Entry 8YKV (electron microscopy, 2.48 A resolution); this record covers chains A and E of the 5 polymer chains in the assembly.

== Chain A ==
Name: Guanine nucleotide-binding protein G(i) subunit alpha-1
Organism: Homo sapiens
UniProt: P63096 (GNAI1_HUMAN); numbering as in UniProt (aligned over 1-354)
Sequence (354 residues; numbered 1 to 354; the number before each row is that of its first residue):
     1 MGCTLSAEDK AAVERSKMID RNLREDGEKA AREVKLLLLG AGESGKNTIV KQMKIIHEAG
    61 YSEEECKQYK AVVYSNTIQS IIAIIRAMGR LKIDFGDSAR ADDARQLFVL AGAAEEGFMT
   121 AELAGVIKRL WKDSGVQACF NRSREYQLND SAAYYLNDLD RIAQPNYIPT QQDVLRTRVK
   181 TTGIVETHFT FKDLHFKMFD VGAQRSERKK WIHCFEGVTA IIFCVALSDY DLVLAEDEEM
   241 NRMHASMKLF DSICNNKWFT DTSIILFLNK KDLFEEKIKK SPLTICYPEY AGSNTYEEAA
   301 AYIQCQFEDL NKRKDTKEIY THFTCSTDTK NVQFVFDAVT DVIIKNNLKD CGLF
Disordered / not traced: 1-3, 54-181, 235-240, 325-328
Sequence notes: engineered mutation Asn47 (Ser in P63096), Ala203 (Gly in P63096), Ala245 (Glu in P63096), Ser326 (Ala in P63096)

== Chain E ==
Name: Antibody fragment ScFv16
Organism: synthetic construct
Notes: antibody fragment or engineered binder
Sequence (247 residues; row label = number of the first residue in the row; note: 14 numbers in that range are skipped by the numbering (no residue carries them; nothing is unmodelled there); a row labelled like 121A-121O holds insertion residues (121A, then the next letters in order)):
     2 VQLVESGGGL VQPGGSRKLS CSASGFAFSS FGMHWVRQAP EKGLEWVAYI SSGSGTIYYA
    62 DTVKGRFTIS RDDPKNTLFL QMTSLRSEDT AMYYCVRSIY YYGSSPFDFW GQGTTLTVSS
121A-121O GGGGSGGGGSGGGGS
   136 SDIVMTQATS SVPVTPGESV SISCRSSKSL LHSNGNTYLY WFLQRPGQSP QLLIYRMSNL
   196 ASGVPDRFSG SGSGTAFTLT ISRLEAEDVG VYYCMQHLEY PLTFGAGTKL EL
Disordered / not traced: 121A-121O, 236

== Interface between chain A and chain E ==
Contacting residue pairs - 23 pairs, chain A then chain E:
  Thr4(A) - His167(E)  hydrogen bond (backbone-side chain)
  Ser6(A) - His167(E)
  Ser6(A) - Asn169(E)
  Ser6(A) - Tyr173(E)  hydrogen bond
  Ala7(A) - His232(E)
  Ala7(A) - Leu233(E)
  Ala7(A) - Tyr235(E)  hydrophobic
  Glu8(A) - Tyr101(E)
  Glu8(A) - Pro107(E)
  Glu8(A) - Tyr173(E)
  Glu8(A) - Tyr175(E)  hydrogen bond
  Glu8(A) - Arg191(E)  salt bridge
  Glu8(A) - His232(E)  salt bridge
  Asp9(A) - Asn169(E)  hydrogen bond
  Asp9(A) - Tyr173(E)  hydrogen bond
  Ala11(A) - Tyr101(E)  hydrophobic
  Ala12(A) - Tyr101(E)
  Glu14(A) - Ser52(E)
  Glu14(A) - Gly56(E)
  Glu14(A) - Thr57(E)  hydrogen bond
  Arg15(A) - Tyr101(E)
  Met18(A) - Ser53(E)
  Met18(A) - Gly54(E)
Also at the interface, not in a pair above, chain A (11 interface residues in all): Leu5
Also at the interface, not in a pair above, chain E (18 interface residues in all): Tyr50, Tyr102, Glu234

== Summary ==
Chain A and chain E form an interface of 11 and 18 residues respectively; the contacts include 6 hydrogen
bonds and 2 salt bridges. Polar contacts include Glu8(A)-Arg191(E), Glu8(A)-His232(E) and Thr4(A)-His167(E).
Chain A is Guanine nucleotide-binding protein G(i) subunit alpha-1 (Homo sapiens) and chain E is Antibody
fragment ScFv16 (synthetic construct); the structure, Cryo-EM structure of succinate receptor SUCR1 bound to
compound 31, was determined by electron microscopy (same publication as 8YKW and 8YKX).
